PDB entry 8EOS | electron microscopy, 3.10 A resolution | chains D and G of the 9 polymer chains in the assembly

Chain D:
Protein: DNA-directed RNA polymerase subunit beta'
From: Mycobacterium tuberculosis H37Rv
Notes: EC 2.7.7.6
Reference sequence: P9WGY7 (RPOC_MYCTU); residue numbers follow UniProt; this construct covers 1-1316
Chain sequence (1316 residues; numbered 1 to 1316; the number before each row is that of its first residue):
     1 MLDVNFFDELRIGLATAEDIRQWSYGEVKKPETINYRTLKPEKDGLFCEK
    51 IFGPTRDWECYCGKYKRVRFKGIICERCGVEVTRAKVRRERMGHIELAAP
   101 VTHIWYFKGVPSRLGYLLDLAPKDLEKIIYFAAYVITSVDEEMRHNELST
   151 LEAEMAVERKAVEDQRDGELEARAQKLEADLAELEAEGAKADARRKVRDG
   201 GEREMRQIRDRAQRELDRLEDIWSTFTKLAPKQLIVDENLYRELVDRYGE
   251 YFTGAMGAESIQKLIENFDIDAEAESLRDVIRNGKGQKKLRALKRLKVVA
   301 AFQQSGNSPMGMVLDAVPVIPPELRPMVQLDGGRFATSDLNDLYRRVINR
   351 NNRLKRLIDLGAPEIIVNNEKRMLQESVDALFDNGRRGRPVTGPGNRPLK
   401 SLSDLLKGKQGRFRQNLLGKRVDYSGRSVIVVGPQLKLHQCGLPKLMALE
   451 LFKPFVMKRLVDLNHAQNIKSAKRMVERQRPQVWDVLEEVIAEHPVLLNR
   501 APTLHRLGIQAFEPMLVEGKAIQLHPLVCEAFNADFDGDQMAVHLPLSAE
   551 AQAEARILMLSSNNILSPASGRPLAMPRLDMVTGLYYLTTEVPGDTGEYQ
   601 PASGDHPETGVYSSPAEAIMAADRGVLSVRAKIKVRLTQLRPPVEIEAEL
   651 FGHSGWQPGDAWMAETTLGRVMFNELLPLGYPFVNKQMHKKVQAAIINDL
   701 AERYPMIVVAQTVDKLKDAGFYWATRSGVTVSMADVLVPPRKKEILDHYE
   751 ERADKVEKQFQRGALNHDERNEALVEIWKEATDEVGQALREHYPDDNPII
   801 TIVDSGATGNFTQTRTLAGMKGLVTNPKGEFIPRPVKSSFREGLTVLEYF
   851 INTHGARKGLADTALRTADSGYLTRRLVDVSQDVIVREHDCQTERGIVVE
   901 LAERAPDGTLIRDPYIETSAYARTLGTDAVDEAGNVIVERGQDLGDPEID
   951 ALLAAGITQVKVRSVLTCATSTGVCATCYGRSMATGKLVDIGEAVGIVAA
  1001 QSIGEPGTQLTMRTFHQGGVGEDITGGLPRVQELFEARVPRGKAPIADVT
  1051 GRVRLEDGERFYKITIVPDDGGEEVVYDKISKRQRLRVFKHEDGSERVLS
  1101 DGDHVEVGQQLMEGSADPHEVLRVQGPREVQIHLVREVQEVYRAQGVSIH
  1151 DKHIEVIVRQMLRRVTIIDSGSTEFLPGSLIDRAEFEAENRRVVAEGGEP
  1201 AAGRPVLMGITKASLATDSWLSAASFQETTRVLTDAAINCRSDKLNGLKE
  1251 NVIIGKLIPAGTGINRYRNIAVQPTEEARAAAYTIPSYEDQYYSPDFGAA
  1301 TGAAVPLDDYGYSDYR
Not modelled in the structure: 1, 1018-1022, 1283-1316
Ion coordination: Zn2+ site 1: Cys60, Cys62, Cys75, Cys78; Mg2+ site 1: Asp535 (together with CMPcPP); Mg2+ site 2: Asp535, Asp539 (shared with 1 residue of chain R); Zn2+ site 2: Cys891, Cys968, Cys975, Cys978
Residues lining bound ligands: CMPcPP: Arg500, Pro502, Asn533, Asp535, Gln1009, Met1012, Arg1013, His1016
Curated features (UniProtKB/Swiss-Prot):
  - binding site (Zn(2+)): Cys60, Cys62, Cys75, Cys78, Cys891, Cys968, Cys975, Cys978
  - binding site (Mg(2+)): Asp535, Asp537, Asp539

Chain G:
Protein: Transcription termination/antitermination protein NusG
From: Mycobacterium tuberculosis H37Rv
Reference sequence: P9WIU9 (NUSG_MYCTU); numbering as in UniProt (aligned over 1-238)
Chain sequence (238 residues; row label = number of the first residue in the row):
     1 MTTFDGDTSAGEAVDLTEANAFQDAAAPAEEVDPAAALKAELRSKPGDWY
    51 VVHSYAGYENKVKANLETRVQNLDVGDYIFQVEVPTEEVTEIKNGQRKQV
   101 NRKVLPGYILVRMDLTDDSWAAVRNTPGVTGFVGATSRPSALALDDVVKF
   151 LLPRGSTRKAAKGAASTAAAAEAGGLERPVVEVDYEVGESVTVMDGPFAT
   201 LPATISEVNAEQQKLKVLVSIFGRETPVELTFGQVSKI
Not modelled in the structure: 1-31, 156-238

Chain D / chain G interface:
Residue-residue contacts - 16 pairs, chain D then chain G:
  Ala132(D) - Thr136(G)
  Val236(D) - Thr136(G)
  Glu238(D) - Thr136(G)
  Arg356(D) - Arg102(G)
  Arg356(D) - Lys103(G)
  Arg356(D) - Pro106(G)
  Leu360(D) - Val104(G)  hydrophobic
  Leu360(D) - Phe150(G)  hydrophobic
  Gly361(D) - Phe150(G)
  Ala362(D) - Phe150(G)  hydrophobic
  Ile365(D) - Val133(G)  hydrophobic
  Ile365(D) - Gly134(G)
  Ile365(D) - Ala135(G)
  Ile366(D) - Tyr108(G)  hydrophobic
  Asn369(D) - Tyr108(G)  hydrogen bond
  Glu370(D) - Tyr108(G)  hydrogen bond
Interface residues without a listed pair, chain D (16 interface residues in all): Phe131, Arg353, Leu357, Pro363, Met373
Interface residues without a listed pair, chain G (15 interface residues in all): His53, Leu105, Arg138, Leu142, Asp146

Overview:
The interface between chain D and chain G involves 16 residues on one side and 15 on the other; the contacts
include 2 hydrogen bonds. Polar pairs include Asn369(D)-Tyr108(G) and Glu370(D)-Tyr108(G). Ligands of chain D:
CMPcPP.
Here chain D is DNA-directed RNA polymerase subunit beta' and chain G is Transcription
termination/antitermination protein NusG, both from Mycobacterium tuberculosis H37Rv. Entry 8EOS (M.
tuberculosis RNAP elongation complex with NusG and CMPCPP) was determined by electron microscopy, deposited
together with 8EHQ, 8EJ3, 8EOE, 8EOF, 8EOT and 8EXY.
